6RID - chains B and T of the 11 polymer chains in the assembly; structure by electron microscopy, 2.90 A resolution.

[Chain B]
Molecule: DNA-dependent RNA polymerase subunit rpo132
Organism: Vaccinia virus GLV-1h68
Notes: EC 2.7.7.6
UniProtKB: B9U1Q1 (B9U1Q1_9POXV); residues 1-1164 here = UniProt positions 1-1164
Chain sequence (1164 residues; each row starts with the number of its first residue):
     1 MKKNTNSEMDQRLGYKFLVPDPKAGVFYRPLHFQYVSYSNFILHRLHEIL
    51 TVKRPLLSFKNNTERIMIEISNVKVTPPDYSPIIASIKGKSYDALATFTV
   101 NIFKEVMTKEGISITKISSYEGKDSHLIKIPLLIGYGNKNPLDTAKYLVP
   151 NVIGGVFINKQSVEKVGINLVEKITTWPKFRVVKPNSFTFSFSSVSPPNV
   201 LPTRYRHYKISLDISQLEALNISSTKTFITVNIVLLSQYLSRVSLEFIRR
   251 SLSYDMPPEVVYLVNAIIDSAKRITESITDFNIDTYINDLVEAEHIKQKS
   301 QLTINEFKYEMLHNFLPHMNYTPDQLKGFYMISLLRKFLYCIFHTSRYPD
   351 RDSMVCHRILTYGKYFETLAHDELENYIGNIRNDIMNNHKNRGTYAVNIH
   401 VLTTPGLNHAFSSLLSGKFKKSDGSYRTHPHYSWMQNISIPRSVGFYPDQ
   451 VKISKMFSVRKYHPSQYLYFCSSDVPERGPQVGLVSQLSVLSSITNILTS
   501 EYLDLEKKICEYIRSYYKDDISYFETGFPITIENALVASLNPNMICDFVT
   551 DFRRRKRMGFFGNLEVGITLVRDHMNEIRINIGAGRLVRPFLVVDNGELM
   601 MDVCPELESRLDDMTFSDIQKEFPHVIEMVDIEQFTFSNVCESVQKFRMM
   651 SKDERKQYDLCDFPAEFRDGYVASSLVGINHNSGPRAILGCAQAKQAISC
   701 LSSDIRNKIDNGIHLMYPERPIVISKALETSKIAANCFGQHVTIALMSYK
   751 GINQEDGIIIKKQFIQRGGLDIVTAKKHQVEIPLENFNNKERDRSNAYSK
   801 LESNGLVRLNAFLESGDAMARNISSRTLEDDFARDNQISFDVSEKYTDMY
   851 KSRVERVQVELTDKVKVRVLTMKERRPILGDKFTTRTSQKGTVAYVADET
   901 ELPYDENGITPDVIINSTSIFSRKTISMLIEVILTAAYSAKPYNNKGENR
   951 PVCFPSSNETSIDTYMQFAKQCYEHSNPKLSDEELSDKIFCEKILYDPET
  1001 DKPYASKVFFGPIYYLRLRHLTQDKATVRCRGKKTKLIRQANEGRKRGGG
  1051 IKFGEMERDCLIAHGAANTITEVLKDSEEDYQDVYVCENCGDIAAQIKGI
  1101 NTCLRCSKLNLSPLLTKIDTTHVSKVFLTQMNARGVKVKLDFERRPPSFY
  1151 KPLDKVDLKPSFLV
Unresolved in the structure: 1-7, 123-125, 419-421, 449-457, 790-796, 826-838, 1163-1164
Bound ions: Zn2+: Cys1087, Cys1090, Cys1103, Cys1106

[Chain T]
Molecule: Template strand DNA
Sequence (48 nucleotides; numbered 1 to 48; the number before each row is that of its first residue):
     1 GACTTATGATCGGATAAGAGTCCAGCCAATGACAGATGCCTCATAGCC
Unresolved in the structure: 1-16, 35-48

[Interface between chain B and chain T]
Contacting residue pairs (14):
  Asn159(B) - DC33(T)  hydrogen bond to the phosphate
  Gln161(B) - DC33(T)  phosphate contact
  Thr428(B) - DA32(T)  sugar contact
  Asn711(B) - DG31(T)  phosphate contact
  Lys776(B) - DG31(T)  phosphate contact
  Lys777(B) - DA32(T)  salt bridge to the phosphate
  Arg1045(B) - DA29(T)  phosphate contact
  Arg1045(B) - DT30(T)  salt bridge to the phosphate
  Lys1046(B) - DT30(T)  phosphate contact
  Lys1046(B) - DG31(T)  salt bridge to the phosphate
  Lys1052(B) - DC27(T)  salt bridge to the phosphate
  Lys1052(B) - DA28(T)  phosphate contact
  Gly1054(B) - DC27(T)  phosphate contact
  Met1056(B) - DC26(T)  sugar contact
Interface residues without a listed pair, chain B (17 interface residues in all): Val163, Lys165, Asp1024, Glu1043, Gly1044, Ile1051

[Summary]
17 residues of chain B and 8 residues of chain T are in contact; the contacts include 1 hydrogen bond and 4
salt bridges. Polar contacts include Asn159(B)-DC33(T), Lys777(B)-DA32(T) and Arg1045(B)-DT30(T). Cys1087(B),
Cys1090(B), Cys1103(B) and Cys1106(B) coordinate Zn2+.
Chain B is DNA-dependent RNA polymerase subunit rpo132 (Vaccinia virus GLV-1h68) and chain T is Template
strand DNA; the structure, Structure of Vaccinia Virus DNA-dependent RNA polymerase elongation complex, was
determined by electron microscopy.
